PDB entry 6JON | X-ray diffraction, 2.34 A resolution | chain A

Chain A:
Name: Primase
Source organism: Nitratiruptor phage NrS-1
UniProtKB: M5AAG8 (M5AAG8_9CAUD); residue numbers follow UniProt; this construct covers 1-300
Sequence (320 residues; numbered -19 to 300; the number before each row is that of its first residue; numbers below 1 keep their minus sign (Met-19 is residue -19)):
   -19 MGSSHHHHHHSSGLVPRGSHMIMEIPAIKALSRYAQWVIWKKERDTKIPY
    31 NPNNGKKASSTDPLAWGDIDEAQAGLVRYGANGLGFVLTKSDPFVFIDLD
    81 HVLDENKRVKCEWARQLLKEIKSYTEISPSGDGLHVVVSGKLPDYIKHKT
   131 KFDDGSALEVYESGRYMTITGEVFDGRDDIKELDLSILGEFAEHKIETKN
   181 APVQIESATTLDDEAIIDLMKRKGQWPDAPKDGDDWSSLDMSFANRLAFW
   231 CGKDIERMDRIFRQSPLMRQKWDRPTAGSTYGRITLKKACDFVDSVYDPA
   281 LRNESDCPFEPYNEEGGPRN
Disordered / not traced: -19 to -1, 177-190, 294-300
Differences from the reference sequence: expression tag (-19 to 0)
Metal / ion sites: Mg2+ site 1: Thr69, Asp72, Phe74, Glu142; Mg2+ site 2: Asp78, Asp80 (together with 2'-deoxyadenosine 5'-triphosphate)
Small-molecule neighbours: 2'-deoxyadenosine 5'-triphosphate (DTP): Thr26, Lys27, Pro29, Phe76, Asp78, Asp80, Ser108, Pro109, Ser110, Gly111, Asp112, Gly113, His115, Glu139, Arg145, Tyr146, Met147, Thr148
Curated features (UniProtKB/Swiss-Prot):
  - active site: Asp78 (For polymerase activity), Asp80 (For polymerase activity), His115 (For polymerase activity), Glu139 (For polymerase and primase activities)
  - binding site (Mg(2+)): Asp78, Asp80, Ser108, His115
  - site: Arg145 (Involved in primer extension), Tyr146 (Involved in sugar discrimination to select deoxynucleotides)
  - mutagenesis: Asp78 (D78A: Complete loss of DNA synthesis activity), Asp80 (D80A: Complete loss of DNA synthesis activity), Ser108 (S108A/H/Y: Dramatically reduces both primer extension and primase activities), His115 (H115A: Complete loss of DNA synthesis activity), Glu139 (E139A: Marked decrease in the polymerase activity and complete loss of primase activity), Arg249 (R249D: Much weaker primase activity. No effect on extension activity), Lys251 (K251D: Much weaker primase activity. No effect on extension activity), Tyr261 (Y261A: Complete loss of primase activity. No effect on DNA polymerase activity; Y261A: Much weaker primase activity. No effect on extension activity)

In short:
Bound to chain A: 2'-deoxyadenosine 5'-triphosphate. The Mg2+ site 1 is built by Thr69, Asp72, Phe74 and
Glu142. Asp78 and Asp80 coordinate Mg2+ site 2. UniProt lists 4 active-site residues, 4 Mg2+-binding residues
and 8 mutagenesis sites.
Chain A is Primase (Nitratiruptor phage NrS-1); the structure, Crystal structures of phage NrS-1
N300-dNTPs-Mg2+ complex provide molecular mechanisms for substrate specificity, was determined by X-ray
diffraction, deposited together with 6JOP and 6JOQ.
